9HBV - chains C and D of the 5 polymer chains in the assembly; structure by electron microscopy, 3.38 A resolution.

Chain C (and D):
Name: Tilapia Lake Virus nucleoprotein (segment 4)
Organism: Tilapia lake virus
Notes: chain D of this document is another copy of the same molecule, construct and numbering; everything in this record applies to it too
Reference sequence: A0A1Y9SHW7 (A0A1Y9SHW7_9VIRU); residues 1-354 here = UniProt positions 1-354
Amino-acid sequence (354 residues; row label = number of the first residue in the row):
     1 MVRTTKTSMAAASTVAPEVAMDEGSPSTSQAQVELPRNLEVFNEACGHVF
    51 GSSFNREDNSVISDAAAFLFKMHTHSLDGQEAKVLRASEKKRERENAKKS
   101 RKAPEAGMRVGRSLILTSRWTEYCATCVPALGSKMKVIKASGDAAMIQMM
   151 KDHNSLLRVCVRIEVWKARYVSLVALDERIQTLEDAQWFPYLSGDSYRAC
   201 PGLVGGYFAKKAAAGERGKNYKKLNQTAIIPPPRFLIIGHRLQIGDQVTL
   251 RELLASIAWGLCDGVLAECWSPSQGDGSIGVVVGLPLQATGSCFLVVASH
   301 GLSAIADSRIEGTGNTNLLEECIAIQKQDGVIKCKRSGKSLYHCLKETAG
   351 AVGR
Disordered / not traced: 1-33, 290-315, 351-354 (chain D: 1-33, 351-354)

How chain C and chain D interact:
Contacting residue pairs (43):
  E89(C) with R86(D), salt bridge
  K90(C) with R198(D)
  L176(C) with C293(D), hydrophobic
  R179(C) with R217(D)
  I180(C) with C293(D)
  Q181(C) with K223(D); L295(D)
  T182(C) with L295(D)
  L183(C) with A304(D), hydrophobic; I305(D)
  A186(C) with V297(D), hydrophobic
  T227(C) with S299(D); H300(D)
  I257(C) with H300(D)
  W259(C) with V297(D), hydrophobic
  L261(C) with L295(D); V296(D); V297(D), hydrogen bond (backbone-backbone)
  C262(C) with V297(D); S299(D), hydrogen bond
  D263(C) with V296(D); L302(D)
  L266(C) with H300(D)
  P286(C) with H300(D)
  L287(C) with H300(D)
  A289(C) with H300(D)
  T316(C) with T313(D)
  L318(C) with S303(D); E311(D)
  L319(C) with G312(D)
  E321(C) with L302(D); S303(D)
  I323(C) with H300(D); L302(D), hydrophobic
  R336(C) with L302(D); S303(D), hydrogen bond (side chain-backbone); I305(D)
  G338(C) with V296(D); S308(D)
  K339(C) with V296(D)
  S340(C) with L295(D); V296(D)
  H343(C) with F294(D)
Other interface residues (no listed pair), chain C (35 interface residues in all): E178, Q226, A258, V265, Q288, C322
Other interface residues (no listed pair), chain D (21 interface residues in all): G301, A306

Summary:
The interface between chain C and chain D involves 35 residues on one side and 21 on the other; the contacts
include 3 hydrogen bonds and 1 salt bridge. Polar pairs include E89(C)-R86(D), C262(C)-S299(D) and
R336(C)-S303(D).
Both chains are Tilapia Lake Virus nucleoprotein (segment 4) (Tilapia lake virus). Entry 9HBV (TiLV-NP
tetramer (pseudo-C4) (local refinement around 2 TiLV-NPs)) was determined by electron microscopy (same
publication as 9HBR, 9HBS, 9HBT, 9HBU, 9HBW, 9HBX, 9HBY and 9HBZ).
